PDB entry 7Q7F | X-ray diffraction, 2.75 A resolution | chains L and M of the 3 polymer chains in the assembly

# Chain L
Protein: Reaction center protein L chain
From: Cereibacter sphaeroides
Reference sequence: P0C0Y8 (RCEL_RHOSH); residues 1-281 here correspond to UniProt positions 2-282 (UniProt number = residue number + 1)
Chain sequence (281 residues; row label = number of the first residue in the row):
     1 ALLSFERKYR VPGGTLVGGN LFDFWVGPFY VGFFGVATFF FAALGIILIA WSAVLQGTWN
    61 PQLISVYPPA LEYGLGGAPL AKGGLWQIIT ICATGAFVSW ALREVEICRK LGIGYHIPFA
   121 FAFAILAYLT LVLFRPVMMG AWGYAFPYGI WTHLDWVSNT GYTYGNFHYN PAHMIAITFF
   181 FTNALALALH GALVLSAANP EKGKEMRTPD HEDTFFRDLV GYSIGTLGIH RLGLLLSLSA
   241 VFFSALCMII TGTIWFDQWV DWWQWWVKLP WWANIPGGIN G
Sequence notes: engineered mutation Thr178 (Ser179 in P0C0Y8)
Bound ions: Fe ion: His190, His230 (shared with His219(M), Glu234(M), His266(M) of chain M)
Ligand contacts:
  - bacteriochlorophyll a (BCL), molecule 1: Ile46, Ile49, Phe97, Tyr128, Leu131, Phe146, Ile150, Trp151, His153, Leu154, Trp156, Val157
  - bacteriochlorophyll a (BCL), molecule 2: Phe97, Phe121, Ala124, Ile125, Ala127, Tyr128, Leu131, Trp156, Val157, Ser158, Thr160, Gly161, Tyr162, Asn166, Phe167, His168, His173, Ala176, Ile177, Phe180, Phe181, Ser244, Ala245, Cys247, Met248
  - bacteriochlorophyll a (BCL), molecule 3: Val157, Tyr162, His168, Phe181
  - bacteriochlorophyll a (BCL), molecule 4: His168, Met174, Ile177, Thr178, Phe181, Thr182, Leu185
  - bacteriopheophytin a (BPH), molecule 1: Thr38, Phe41, Ala42, Gly45, Ile49, Ile89, Cys92, Ala93, Ala96, Phe97, Trp100, Glu104, Ile117, Ala120, Phe121, Phe123, Ala124, Tyr128, Phe146, Tyr148, Gly149, Ile150, His153, Phe180, Ser237, Leu238, Val241
  - bacteriopheophytin a (BPH), molecule 2: Phe181, Ala184, Leu185, Ala188, Leu189, Phe216, Leu219, Val220
  - ubiquinone-7 (UQ7): Val26, Phe29, Tyr30, Gly35, Val36, Thr38, Phe39, Trp100, Arg103

# Chain M
Protein: Reaction center protein M chain
From: Cereibacter sphaeroides
Reference sequence: P0C0Y9 (RCEM_RHOSH); residues 1-302 here correspond to UniProt positions 2-303 (UniProt number = residue number + 1)
Chain sequence (302 residues; numbered 1 to 302; the number before each row is that of its first residue):
     1 AEYQNIFTQV QVRGPADLGM TEDVNLANRS GVGPFSTLLG WFGNAQLGPI YLGSLGVLSL
    61 FSGLMWFFTI GIWFWYQAGW NPAVFLRDLF FFSLEPPAPE YGLSFAAPLK EGGLWLIASF
   121 FMFVAVWSWW GRTYLRAQAL GMGKHTAWAF LSAIWLWMVL GFIRPILMGS WSEAVPYGIF
   181 SHLDWTNNFS LVHGNLHYNP FHGLSIAFLY GSALLFAMHG ATILAVSRFG GERELEQIAD
   241 RGTAAERAAL FWRWTMGFNA TMEGIHRWAI WMAVLVTLTG GIGILLSGTV VDNWYVWGQN
   301 HG
Not modelled in the structure: 1, 302
Sequence notes: engineered mutation Thr8 (Ser9 in P0C0Y9), His197 (Phe198 in P0C0Y9)
Bound ions: Fe ion: His219, Glu234, His266 (shared with His190(L), His230(L) of chain L)
Ligand contacts:
  - bacteriochlorophyll a (BCL), molecule 1: Met122, Val126, Phe150, Ala153, Ile154, Leu156, Trp157, Leu160, Trp185, Thr186, Asn187, Phe189, Ser190, Asn195, Leu196, His197, His202, Ser205, Ile206, Leu209, Tyr210, Val276, Thr277, Gly280, Gly281, Ile284
  - bacteriochlorophyll a (BCL), molecule 2: Met122, Trp157, Leu160, Val175, Ile179, His182, Leu183, Trp185, Thr186
  - bacteriochlorophyll a (BCL), molecule 3: His197, Gly203, Ile206, Ala207, Tyr210, Gly211, Leu214
  - bacteriopheophytin a (BPH), molecule 1: Ser59, Leu60, Gly63, Ala125, Val126, Trp129, Thr133, Thr146, Ala149, Phe150, Ser152, Ala153, Ala273, Val274, Thr277
  - bacteriopheophytin a (BPH), molecule 2: Tyr210, Ala213, Leu214, Ala217, Met218, Trp252, Thr255, Met256
  - speroidenone (SPN): Trp66, Phe67, Phe68, Ile70, Gly71, Ile72, Phe74, Trp75, Phe85, Trp115, Leu116, Ser119, Phe120, Met122, Phe123, Trp157, Met158, Gly161, Phe162, Trp171, Val175, Pro176, Tyr177, Gly178, Ile179, His182
  - ubiquinone-7 (UQ7): Leu214, Leu215, Met218, His219, Thr222, Ile223, Ala245, Ala248, Ala249, Trp252, Met256, Phe258, Asn259, Ala260, Thr261, Met262, Ile265, Trp268, Met272
Swiss-Prot annotation at these positions:
  - binding site ((7R,8Z)-bacteriochlorophyll b): His182, His202
  - binding site (Fe cation): His219, Glu234, His266
  - binding site (a ubiquinone): Trp252

# Interface between chain L and chain M
Residue-residue contacts - 206 pairs, chain L then chain M:
  Ala1(L) - Arg253(M)  hydrogen bond (backbone-side chain)
  Leu3(L) - Leu250(M)  hydrophobic
  Leu3(L) - Arg253(M)
  Leu3(L) - Asn259(M)
  Phe5(L) - Arg241(M)
  Phe5(L) - Glu246(M)
  Glu6(L) - Leu250(M)
  Glu6(L) - Arg253(M)  salt bridge
  Glu6(L) - Trp254(M)  hydrogen bond
  Lys8(L) - Glu246(M)  salt bridge
  Tyr9(L) - Thr243(M)  hydrogen bond
  Tyr9(L) - Glu246(M)  hydrogen bond
  Tyr9(L) - Arg247(M)
  Tyr9(L) - Leu250(M)  hydrophobic
  Tyr9(L) - Trp254(M)
  Arg10(L) - Trp254(M)
  Trp25(L) - Trp254(M)
  Pro28(L) - Arg253(M)
  Pro28(L) - Trp254(M)
  Pro28(L) - Gly257(M)
  Phe29(L) - Trp254(M)
  Phe29(L) - Thr255(M)
  Phe29(L) - Met256(M)
  Phe29(L) - Gly257(M)
  Tyr30(L) - Trp254(M)  hydrogen bond (backbone-backbone)
  Trp100(L) - Thr255(M)
  Arg103(L) - Trp254(M)  hydrogen bond (side chain-backbone)
  Arg103(L) - Thr255(M)  hydrogen bond (side chain-backbone)
  Glu104(L) - Phe251(M)
  Glu104(L) - Thr255(M)
  Ile107(L) - Phe251(M)  hydrophobic
  Ile107(L) - Trp254(M)  hydrophobic
  Ile107(L) - Thr255(M)
  Cys108(L) - Phe251(M)  hydrophobic
  Lys110(L) - Trp254(M)
  Leu111(L) - Arg247(M)  hydrogen bond (backbone-side chain)
  Leu111(L) - Phe251(M)
  Leu111(L) - Trp254(M)  hydrophobic
  Gly112(L) - Arg228(M)  hydrogen bond (backbone-side chain)
  Gly112(L) - Phe229(M)
  Ile113(L) - Ala225(M)
  Ile113(L) - Val226(M)  hydrophobic
  Ile113(L) - Arg228(M)
  Ile113(L) - Phe229(M)  hydrophobic
  Ile113(L) - Arg247(M)
  Gly114(L) - Ala225(M)  hydrogen bond (backbone-backbone)
  Gly114(L) - Arg228(M)
  His116(L) - Gln4(M)  hydrogen bond (side chain-backbone)
  His116(L) - Ala221(M)
  His116(L) - Leu224(M)
  His116(L) - Ala225(M)
  Ile117(L) - Ala221(M)  hydrophobic
  Ile117(L) - Thr222(M)
  Ile117(L) - Phe251(M)  hydrophobic
  Ile117(L) - Trp252(M)  hydrophobic
  Trp151(L) - His197(M)
  Trp151(L) - Tyr198(M)  hydrophobic
  Leu154(L) - His197(M)
  Asp155(L) - Tyr198(M)  hydrogen bond
  Ser158(L) - His197(M)
  Tyr162(L) - Asn187(M)  hydrogen bond
  Tyr162(L) - Leu191(M)
  Asn166(L) - Asp184(M)
  Asn166(L) - Asn187(M)
  His168(L) - Leu183(M)  hydrogen bond (side chain-backbone)
  His168(L) - Thr186(M)
  Tyr169(L) - Phe180(M)  hydrophobic
  Tyr169(L) - Asp184(M)  hydrogen bond
  Met174(L) - Phe180(M)  hydrophobic
  Phe180(L) - Ala213(M)  hydrophobic
  Asn183(L) - Ser212(M)
  Asn183(L) - Ala213(M)  hydrogen bond (side chain-backbone)
  Asn183(L) - Phe216(M)
  Ala184(L) - Ala273(M)
  Ala186(L) - Phe216(M)
  Leu187(L) - Ser212(M)
  Leu187(L) - Phe216(M)
  Leu187(L) - Ala269(M)
  Ala188(L) - Ala273(M)  hydrophobic
  His190(L) - His219(M)
  His190(L) - Glu234(M)  salt bridge
  His190(L) - His266(M)  hydrogen bond
  Gly191(L) - His266(M)
  Ala192(L) - His145(M)
  Ala192(L) - Thr146(M)
  Ala192(L) - Ile270(M)  hydrophobic
  Val194(L) - Glu234(M)
  Val194(L) - Leu235(M)
  Val194(L) - His266(M)
  Leu195(L) - His145(M)
  Leu195(L) - Glu263(M)
  Leu195(L) - His266(M)
  Leu195(L) - Arg267(M)
  Ser196(L) - Met142(M)
  Ser196(L) - Gly143(M)  hydrogen bond (backbone-backbone)
  Ser196(L) - His145(M)
  Ala197(L) - Met142(M)  hydrophobic
  Ala197(L) - Leu235(M)  hydrophobic
  Ala198(L) - Leu235(M)
  Asn199(L) - Gly143(M)
  Asn199(L) - His145(M)
  Asn199(L) - Glu263(M)  hydrogen bond
  Asn199(L) - Arg267(M)
  Pro200(L) - Gly141(M)
  Pro200(L) - Gly143(M)
  Glu201(L) - Gln138(M)
  Glu201(L) - Gly141(M)  hydrogen bond (backbone-backbone)
  Glu201(L) - Met142(M)
  Glu201(L) - Lys144(M)  salt bridge
  Met206(L) - Leu235(M)
  Met206(L) - Ile238(M)  hydrophobic
  Arg207(L) - Glu22(M)  salt bridge
  Arg207(L) - Leu140(M)  hydrogen bond (side chain-backbone)
  Arg207(L) - Gly141(M)
  Arg207(L) - Leu235(M)
  Thr208(L) - Leu235(M)
  Pro209(L) - Leu235(M)
  Asp210(L) - Met20(M)
  His211(L) - Met20(M)
  His211(L) - Glu22(M)  salt bridge
  His211(L) - Leu140(M)
  His211(L) - Met142(M)
  Glu212(L) - Leu235(M)
  Thr214(L) - Gly19(M)
  Thr214(L) - Met20(M)  hydrogen bond (side chain-backbone)
  Thr214(L) - Arg29(M)
  Thr214(L) - Leu140(M)
  Phe215(L) - Thr133(M)
  Phe215(L) - Arg136(M)
  Phe215(L) - Ala137(M)
  Phe215(L) - Leu140(M)  hydrophobic
  Phe215(L) - Met142(M)  hydrophobic
  Phe215(L) - Thr146(M)
  Arg217(L) - Asp17(M)
  Arg217(L) - Asn44(M)
  Arg217(L) - Gln46(M)
  Arg217(L) - Gly48(M)
  Arg217(L) - Pro49(M)
  Arg217(L) - Ile50(M)
  Asp218(L) - Val24(M)
  Asp218(L) - Arg29(M)  salt bridge
  Asp218(L) - Ile50(M)
  Asp218(L) - Tyr51(M)  hydrogen bond (backbone-backbone)
  Asp218(L) - Arg132(M)  hydrogen bond (backbone-side chain)
  Leu219(L) - Trp129(M)
  Leu219(L) - Arg132(M)  hydrogen bond (backbone-side chain)
  Leu219(L) - Thr133(M)
  Val220(L) - Ile50(M)
  Gly221(L) - Leu47(M)
  Gly221(L) - Gly48(M)  hydrogen bond (backbone-backbone)
  Gly221(L) - Pro49(M)
  Gly221(L) - Ile50(M)
  Tyr222(L) - Leu39(M)  hydrophobic
  Tyr222(L) - Asn44(M)  hydrogen bond (side chain-backbone)
  Tyr222(L) - Gln46(M)
  Tyr222(L) - Leu47(M)  hydrophobic
  Ser223(L) - Asn44(M)
  Ile224(L) - Gly43(M)
  Ile224(L) - Asn44(M)  hydrogen bond (backbone-backbone)
  Gly225(L) - Asn44(M)
  Thr226(L) - Glu232(M)
  Leu227(L) - Asn5(M)
  Leu227(L) - Leu224(M)  hydrophobic
  Gly228(L) - Phe42(M)
  Ile229(L) - Phe216(M)
  His230(L) - His219(M)  hydrogen bond
  His230(L) - Gly220(M)
  His230(L) - Ile223(M)
  His230(L) - Glu234(M)  salt bridge
  Arg231(L) - Asn5(M)  hydrogen bond
  Arg231(L) - Ile6(M)  hydrogen bond (side chain-backbone)
  Arg231(L) - Phe7(M)
  Arg231(L) - Thr8(M)  hydrogen bond
  Arg231(L) - Trp41(M)  hydrogen bond (side chain-backbone)
  Arg231(L) - Phe42(M)  hydrogen bond (side chain-backbone)
  Arg231(L) - Leu224(M)
  Leu232(L) - Phe42(M)
  Gly233(L) - Phe216(M)
  Leu234(L) - Ala217(M)
  Leu234(L) - Leu224(M)  hydrophobic
  Ser237(L) - Ala213(M)
  Ser237(L) - Ala217(M)
  Trp263(L) - Phe180(M)  hydrophobic
  Trp266(L) - Leu86(M)  hydrogen bond (side chain-backbone)
  Trp266(L) - Arg87(M)  hydrogen bond (side chain-backbone)
  Val267(L) - Arg87(M)
  Val267(L) - Phe91(M)  hydrophobic
  Trp272(L) - Ala83(M)
  Trp272(L) - Leu86(M)  hydrophobic
  Trp272(L) - Arg87(M)  hydrogen bond (backbone-side chain)
  Ile275(L) - Asn81(M)
  Ile275(L) - Ala83(M)  hydrophobic
  Ile275(L) - Val84(M)  hydrophobic
  Ile275(L) - Arg87(M)  hydrogen bond (backbone-side chain)
  Pro276(L) - Val84(M)
  Gly277(L) - Val84(M)
  Gly277(L) - Arg87(M)  hydrogen bond (backbone-side chain)
  Gly278(L) - Gln77(M)
  Gly278(L) - Val84(M)
  Gly278(L) - Asp88(M)
  Ile279(L) - Asp88(M)  hydrogen bond (backbone-side chain)
  Ile279(L) - Phe91(M)  hydrophobic
  Ile279(L) - Phe92(M)  hydrophobic
  Asn280(L) - Asp88(M)  hydrogen bond
  Asn280(L) - Phe91(M)
  Gly281(L) - Arg87(M)
Other interface residues (no listed pair), chain L (98 interface residues in all): Tyr115, Ala120, Val157, Phe181, Leu189, Leu193, Lys204, Asp213, Leu235, Ala273
Other interface residues (no listed pair), chain M (98 interface residues in all): Glu2, Tyr3, Phe90, Ala149, Asn195, Leu209, Tyr210, Ala239, Met272

# In short
Chain L and chain M each contribute 98 residues to their interface, with 41 hydrogen bonds and 8 salt bridges.
Polar pairs include Glu6(L)-Arg253(M), Lys8(L)-Glu246(M) and His190(L)-Glu234(M).
Here chain L is Reaction center protein L chain and chain M is Reaction center protein M chain, both from
Cereibacter sphaeroides. Entry 7Q7F (Room temperature structure of the Rhodobacter Sphaeroides Photosynthetic
Reaction Center F(M197)H mutant at atmospheric pressure) was determined by X-ray diffraction.
